9IXM - chains B and F of the 6 polymer chains in the assembly; structure by electron microscopy, 3.26 A resolution.

== Chain B ==
Name: DdmE
Sequence (715 residues; row label = number of the first residue in the row):
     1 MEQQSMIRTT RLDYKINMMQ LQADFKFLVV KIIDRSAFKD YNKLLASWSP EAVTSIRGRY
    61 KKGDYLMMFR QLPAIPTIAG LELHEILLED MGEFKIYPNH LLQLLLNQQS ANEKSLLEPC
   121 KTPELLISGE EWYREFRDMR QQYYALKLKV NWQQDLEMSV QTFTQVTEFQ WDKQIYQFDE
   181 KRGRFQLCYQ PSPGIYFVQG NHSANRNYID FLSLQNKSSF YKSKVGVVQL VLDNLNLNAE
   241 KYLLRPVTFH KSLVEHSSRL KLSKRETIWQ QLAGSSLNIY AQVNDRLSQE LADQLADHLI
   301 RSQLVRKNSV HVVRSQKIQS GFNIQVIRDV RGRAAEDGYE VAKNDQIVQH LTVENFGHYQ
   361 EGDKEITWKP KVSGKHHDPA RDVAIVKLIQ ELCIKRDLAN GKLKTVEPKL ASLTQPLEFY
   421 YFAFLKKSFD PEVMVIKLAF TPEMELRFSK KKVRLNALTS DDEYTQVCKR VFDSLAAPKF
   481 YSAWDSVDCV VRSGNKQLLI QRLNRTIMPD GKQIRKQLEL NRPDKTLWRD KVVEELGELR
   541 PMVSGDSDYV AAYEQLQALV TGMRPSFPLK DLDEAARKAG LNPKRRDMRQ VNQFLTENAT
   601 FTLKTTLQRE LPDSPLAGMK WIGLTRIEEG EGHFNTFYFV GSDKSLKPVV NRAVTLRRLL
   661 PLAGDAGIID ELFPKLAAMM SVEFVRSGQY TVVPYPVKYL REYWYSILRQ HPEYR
Not modelled in the structure: 1-2

== Chain F ==
Molecule: 30-nt DNA strand
Sequence (30 nucleotides; row label = number of the first residue in the row):
     7 TTGATACGAC TGCCGAGATT AGATAAAGTG

== Chain B / chain F interface ==
Residue-residue contacts (17; chain B residue first):
  Asn-216(B) / DT17(F)  base contact
  Lys-261(B) / DA12(F)  phosphate contact
  Arg-577(B) / DA15(F)  salt bridge to the phosphate
  Arg-577(B) / DC16(F)  base contact
  Pro-583(B) / DG14(F)  phosphate contact
  Lys-584(B) / DG14(F)  sugar contact
  Arg-589(B) / DC13(F)  sugar contact
  Lys-604(B) / DG14(F)  sugar contact
  Lys-604(B) / DA15(F)  salt bridge to the phosphate
  Gln-608(B) / DG14(F)  base contact
  Gln-608(B) / DA15(F)  hydrogen bond to the base
  Arg-609(B) / DC13(F)  salt bridge to the phosphate
  Arg-609(B) / DG14(F)  phosphate contact
  Glu-610(B) / DC13(F)  hydrogen bond to the phosphate
  Ser-645(B) / DC13(F)  base contact
  Lys-647(B) / DA15(F)  base contact
  Pro-648(B) / DA15(F)  base contact
Other interface residues (no listed pair), chain B (15 interface residues in all): Gln-215, Leu-646

== Overview ==
The interface between chain B and chain F involves 15 residues on one side and 6 on the other, with 2 hydrogen
bonds and 3 salt bridges. Among the polar pairs are Gln-608(B)/DA15(F), Glu-610(B)/DC13(F) and
Arg-577(B)/DA15(F).
Here chain B is DdmE and chain F is a 30-nt DNA strand. Entry 9IXM (Cryo-EM structure of Lactobacillus casei
DdmDE bound with DNA) was determined by electron microscopy (same publication as 9IW3 and 9IX4).
